5DND - chains C and D of the 4 polymer chains in the assembly; structure by X-ray diffraction, 2.29 A resolution.

Chain C (and D):
Protein: L-asparaginase
From: Cavia porcellus
Notes: chain D of this document is another copy of the same molecule, construct and numbering; everything in this record applies to it too
Reference sequence: H0W0T5 (H0W0T5_CAVPO); residue numbers follow UniProt; this construct covers 1-565
Sequence (588 residues; row label = number of the first residue in the row; numbers below 1 keep their minus sign (Met-22 is residue -22)):
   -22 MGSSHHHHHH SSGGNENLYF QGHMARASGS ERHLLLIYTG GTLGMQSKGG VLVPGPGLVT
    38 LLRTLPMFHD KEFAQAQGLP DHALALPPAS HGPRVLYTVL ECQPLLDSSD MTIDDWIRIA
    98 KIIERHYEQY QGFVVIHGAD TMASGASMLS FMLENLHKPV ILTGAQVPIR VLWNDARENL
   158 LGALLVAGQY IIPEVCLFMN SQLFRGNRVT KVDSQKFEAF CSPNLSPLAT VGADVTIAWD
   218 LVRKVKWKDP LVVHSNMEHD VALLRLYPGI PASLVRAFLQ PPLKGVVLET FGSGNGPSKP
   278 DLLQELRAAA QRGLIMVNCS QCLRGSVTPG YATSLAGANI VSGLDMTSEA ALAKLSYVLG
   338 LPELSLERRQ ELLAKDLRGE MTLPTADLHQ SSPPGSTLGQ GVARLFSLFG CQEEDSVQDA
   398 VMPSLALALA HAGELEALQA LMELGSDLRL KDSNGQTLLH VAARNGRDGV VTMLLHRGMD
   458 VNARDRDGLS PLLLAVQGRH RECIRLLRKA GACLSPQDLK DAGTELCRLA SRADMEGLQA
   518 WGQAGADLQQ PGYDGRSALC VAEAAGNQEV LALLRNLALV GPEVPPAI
Unresolved in the structure: -22 to 7, 362-565 (chain D: -22 to 7, 365-565)
Differences from the reference sequence: initiating methionine (-22); expression tag (-21 to 0); engineered mutation Ala116 (Thr in H0W0T5)
Residues lining bound ligands:
  - asparagine (ASN), molecule 1: Gly18, Thr19, Met22, Leu83, Asp84, Ser85, Ser86, Gly115, Ala116, Asp117, Ala142, Gln143
  - asparagine (ASN), molecule 2: Asn272, Tyr308, Thr310
From the paper describing this entry:
  - catalytic residues: Thr19, Asp117, Lys188, Tyr308 (proposed by the authors, not directly observed)
  - binding site for asparagine: Ala142
  - mutagenesis - T116A, Y308F: decreased catalytic activity on asparagine

How chain C and chain D interact:
Residue-residue contacts - 45 pairs, chain C then chain D:
  Thr41(C) - Pro43(D)
  Pro43(C) - Thr41(D)
  Pro43(C) - Pro43(D)
  Met44(C) - Leu149(D)
  Met44(C) - Arg154(D)
  Pro64(C) - Leu149(D)
  Ser67(C) - Val148(D)
  Val144(C) - Ala210(D)  hydrophobic
  Val148(C) - Ser67(D)
  Leu149(C) - Met44(D)
  Leu149(C) - Pro64(D)
  Leu149(C) - Leu158(D)
  Trp150(C) - Glu155(D)
  Trp150(C) - Leu158(D)  hydrophobic
  Trp150(C) - Gly159(D)
  Trp150(C) - Leu162(D)  hydrophobic
  Trp150(C) - Gln166(D)
  Trp150(C) - Val208(D)
  Trp150(C) - Val212(D)  hydrophobic
  Asn151(C) - Glu155(D)
  Arg154(C) - Met44(D)
  Arg154(C) - Glu155(D)  salt bridge
  Arg154(C) - Leu158(D)
  Glu155(C) - Asn151(D)
  Glu155(C) - Arg154(D)  salt bridge
  Glu155(C) - Glu155(D)
  Leu158(C) - Leu149(D)
  Leu158(C) - Arg154(D)
  Gly159(C) - Trp150(D)
  Leu162(C) - Trp150(D)  hydrophobic
  Val163(C) - Trp150(D)  hydrophobic
  Ser178(C) - Phe194(D)
  Gln192(C) - Ala210(D)  hydrogen bond (backbone-backbone)
  Phe194(C) - Ser178(D)
  Phe194(C) - Val208(D)
  Phe194(C) - Gly209(D)
  Val208(C) - Trp150(D)  hydrophobic
  Val208(C) - Phe194(D)
  Gly209(C) - Val144(D)
  Gly209(C) - Gln192(D)
  Gly209(C) - Phe194(D)
  Ala210(C) - Val144(D)  hydrophobic
  Ala210(C) - Gln192(D)  hydrogen bond (backbone-backbone)
  Asp211(C) - Gln192(D)
  Val212(C) - Trp150(D)  hydrophobic
Other interface residues (no listed pair), chain C (29 interface residues in all): Leu42, Leu63, Pro65, Gln166, Thr207
Other interface residues (no listed pair), chain D (31 interface residues in all): Leu42, Leu63, Pro65, Gln143, Val163, Phe175, Lys193, Asp211

Summary:
29 residues of chain C and 31 residues of chain D are in contact, with 2 hydrogen bonds and 2 salt bridges.
Among the polar pairs are Arg154(C)-Glu155(D) and Gln192(C)-Ala210(D). Chain C binds asparagine. The paper
reports catalytic residues Thr19(C), Asp117(C) and Lys188(C) among others; T116A and Y308F of chain C reduce
catalytic activity on asparagine.
Chain C and chain D are both L-asparaginase (Cavia porcellus); the structure, Crystal structure of the
Asn-bound guinea pig L-asparaginase 1 catalytic domain active site mutant T116A, was determined by X-ray
diffraction together with 5DNC and 5DNE from the same study.
